PDB entry 7AOA | electron microscopy, 19.40 A resolution (very low resolution: no residue pairs are listed; an interface is given only as per-side residue counts) | chains D and F of the 7 polymer chains in the assembly

[Chain D]
Protein: Metastasis-associated protein MTA1
From: Homo sapiens
UniProt: Q13330 (MTA1_HUMAN); residue numbers follow UniProt; this construct covers 1-715
Sequence (715 residues; numbered 1 to 715; the number before each row is that of its first residue):
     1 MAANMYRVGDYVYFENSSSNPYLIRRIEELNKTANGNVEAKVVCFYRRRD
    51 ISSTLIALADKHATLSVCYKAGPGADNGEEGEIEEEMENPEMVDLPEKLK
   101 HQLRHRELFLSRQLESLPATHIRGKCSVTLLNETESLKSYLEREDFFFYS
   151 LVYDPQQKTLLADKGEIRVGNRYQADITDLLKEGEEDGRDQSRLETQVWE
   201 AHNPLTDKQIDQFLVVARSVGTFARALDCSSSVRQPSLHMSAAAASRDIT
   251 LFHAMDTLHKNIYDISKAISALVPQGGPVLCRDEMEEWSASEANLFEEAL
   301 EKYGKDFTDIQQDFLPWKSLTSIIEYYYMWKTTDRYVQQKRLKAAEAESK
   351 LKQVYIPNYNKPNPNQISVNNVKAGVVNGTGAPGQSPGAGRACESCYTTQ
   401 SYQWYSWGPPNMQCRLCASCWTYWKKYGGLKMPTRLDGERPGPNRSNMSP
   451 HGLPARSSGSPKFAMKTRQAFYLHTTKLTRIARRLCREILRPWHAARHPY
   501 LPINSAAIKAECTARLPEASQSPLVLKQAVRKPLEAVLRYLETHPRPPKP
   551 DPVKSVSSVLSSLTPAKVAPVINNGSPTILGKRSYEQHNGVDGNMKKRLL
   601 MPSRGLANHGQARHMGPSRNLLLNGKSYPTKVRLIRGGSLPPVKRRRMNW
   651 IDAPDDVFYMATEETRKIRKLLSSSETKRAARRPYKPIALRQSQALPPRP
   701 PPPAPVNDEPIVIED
Disordered / not traced: 1-8, 53-100, 161, 164, 229-236, 341-467, 519-528, 547-715
Curated features (UniProtKB/Swiss-Prot):
  - zinc finger: Cys393 to Cys420 (GATA-type)
  - region: Asp656 to Lys686 (Interaction with RBBP4)
  - motif: Pro545 to Pro552 (SH3-binding), Leu696 to Pro705 (SH3-binding), Ile711 to Asp715 (SUMO interaction motif 1 (SIM))
  - modified residue: Ser386 (Phosphoserine), Ser446 (Phosphoserine), Ser449 (Phosphoserine), Ser522 (Phosphoserine), Thr564 (Phosphothreonine), Ser576 (Phosphoserine), Thr578 (Phosphothreonine), Lys626 (N6-acetyllysine), Ser639 (Phosphoserine)
  - cross-link (Glycyl lysine isopeptide (Lys-Gly)): Lys182 (interchain with G-Cter in ubiquitin), Lys509 (interchain with G-Cter in SUMO2 and SUMO3), Lys549 (interchain with G-Cter in SUMO2), Lys626 (interchain with G-Cter in ubiquitin)
  - mutagenesis: Lys182 (K182A: Reduced ubiquitination. Significant reduction in ubiquitination; when associated with A-626), Lys509 (K509R: Reduced sumoylation and transcriptional corepressor activity), Lys626 (K626A: Loss of acetylation and transcriptional coactivator activity. Reduced ubiquitination. Significant reduction in ubiquitination; when associated with A-182), Ile711 to Ile713 (Significant loss of interaction with SUMO1 and SUMO2 and reduced transcriptional corepressor activity)
Residues lining bound ligands: inositol hexakisphosphate (IHP): Lys305, Tyr327, Tyr328, Lys331, Tyr336

[Chain F]
Protein: Histone-binding protein RBBP4
From: Homo sapiens
UniProt: Q09028 (RBBP4_HUMAN); residues 1-425 here = UniProt positions 1-425
Sequence (425 residues; row label = number of the first residue in the row):
     1 MADKEAAFDDAVEERVINEEYKIWKKNTPFLYDLVMTHALEWPSLTAQWL
    51 PDVTRPEGKDFSIHRLVLGTHTSDEQNHLVIASVQLPNDDAQFDASHYDS
   101 EKGEFGGFGSVSGKIEIEIKINHEGEVNRARYMPQNPCIIATKTPSSDVL
   151 VFDYTKHPSKPDPSGECNPDLRLRGHQKEGYGLSWNPNLSGHLLSASDDH
   201 TICLWDISAVPKEGKVVDAKTIFTGHTAVVEDVSWHLLHESLFGSVADDQ
   251 KLMIWDTRSNNTSKPSHSVDAHTAEVNCLSFNPYSEFILATGSADKTVAL
   301 WDLRNLKLKLHSFESHKDEIFQVQWSPHNETILASSGTDRRLNVWDLSKI
   351 GEEQSPEDAEDGPPELLFIHGGHTAKISDFSWNPNEPWVICSVSEDNIMQ
   401 VWQMAENIYNDEDPEGSVDPEGQGS
Disordered / not traced: 1-9, 90-102, 176-179, 412-425
Curated features (UniProtKB/Swiss-Prot):
  - modified residue: Ala2 (N-acetylalanine), Lys4 (N6-acetyllysine), Ser110 (Phosphoserine), Lys160 (N6-acetyllysine), Ser355 (Phosphoserine)
  - cross-link (Glycyl lysine isopeptide (Lys-Gly)): Lys4 (interchain with G-Cter in SUMO2), Lys160 (interchain with G-Cter in SUMO2)
  - mutagenesis: Val35 (V35A: Loss of interaction with ARMC12), Pro43 (P43A: Loss of interaction with ZNF827 and loss of localization to telomeres; when associated with A-73), Ser73 (S73A: Loss of interaction with ZNF827 and loss of localization to telomeres; when associated with A-43), Glu126 to Asn128 (Loss of interaction with ZNF827), Glu126 (E126A: Loss of interaction with ZNF827 and loss of localization to telomeres; when associated with A-128 and A-179), Asn128 (N128A: Loss of interaction with ZNF827 and loss of localization to telomeres; when associated with A-126 and A-179), Glu179 (E179A: Loss of interaction with ZNF827 and loss of localization to telomeres; when associated with A-126 and A-128), Tyr181 (Y181A: Loss of interaction with ZNF827 and loss of localization to telomeres), Glu231 (E231A: Decreased interaction with ZNF827; when associated with A-277), Asn277 (N277A: Decreased interaction with ZNF827; when associated with A-231), Glu395 (E395A: Decreased interaction with ZNF827)

[Interface between chain D and chain F]
At this resolution (19 A) residue pairs are not listed: 45 residues of chain D and 74 of chain F lie at the interface.

[Overview]
Chain D and chain F form an interface of 45 and 74 residues respectively. Chain D binds inositol
hexakisphosphate. UniProt lists 6 mutagenesis sites on chain D; 11 mutagenesis sites on chain F.
Chain D is Metastasis-associated protein MTA1 and chain F is Histone-binding protein RBBP4, both from Homo
sapiens; the structure, Structure of the extended MTA1/HDAC1/MBD2/RBBP4 NURD deacetylase complex, was
determined by electron microscopy, deposited together with 7AO8 and 7AO9.
